6XYX - chains B and C of the 4 polymer chains in the assembly; structure by X-ray diffraction, 1.44 A resolution.

# Chain B
Molecule: B-cell lymphoma 6 protein
Organism: Homo sapiens
Reference sequence: P41182 (BCL6_HUMAN); numbering as in UniProt (aligned over 6-129)
Amino-acid sequence (126 residues; numbered 4 to 129; the number before each row is that of its first residue):
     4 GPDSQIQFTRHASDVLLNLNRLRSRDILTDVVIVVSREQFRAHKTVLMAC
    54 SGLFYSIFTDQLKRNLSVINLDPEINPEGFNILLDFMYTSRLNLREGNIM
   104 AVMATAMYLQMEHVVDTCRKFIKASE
Not modelled in the structure: 4-6, 126-129
Construct notes: expression tag (4-5); engineered mutation Q8 (Cys in P41182), R67 (Cys in P41182), N84 (Cys in P41182)
Ion coordination: Na+: T48 (shared with 1 residue of chain A)
Curated features (UniProtKB/Swiss-Prot):
  - mutagenesis: N21 (N21K: Abolishes interaction with NCOR2 and HDAC2, no effect on interaction with CTBP1 and transcriptional autoinhibition; when associated with A-116 and 376-Q--Q-379), S59 (S59A: Abolished ubiquitination by the SCF(FBXL17) complex), H116 (H116A: Abolishes interaction with NCOR2 and HDAC2, no effect on interaction with CTBP1 and transcriptional autoinhibition; when associated with K-21 and 376-Q--Q-379)
Reported in the primary citation:
  - mutagenesis - C8Q/C67R/C84N: increased expression (citing earlier work)

# Chain C
Molecule: Nuclear receptor corepressor 1
Organism: Homo sapiens
Reference sequence: O75376 (NCOR1_HUMAN); residues 1340-1356 here = UniProt positions 1340-1356
Amino-acid sequence (17 residues; numbered 1340 to 1356; the number before each row is that of its first residue):
  1340 GITTIKEMGRSIHEIPR
Not modelled in the structure: 1340

# Chain B / chain C interface
Pairs across the interface - 15 pairs, chain B then chain C:
  M51(B) - H1352(C)  hydrogen bond (backbone-side chain)
  M51(B) - I1354(C)
  A52(B) - I1351(C)
  A52(B) - H1352(C)  hydrogen bond (backbone-side chain)
  C53(B) - I1351(C)
  C53(B) - H1352(C)
  S54(B) - H1352(C)
  G55(B) - H1352(C)
  Y58(B) - H1352(C)
  Y58(B) - I1354(C)  hydrophobic
  H116(B) - R1349(C)
  H116(B) - S1350(C)
  H116(B) - I1351(C)
  K123(B) - E1346(C)  salt bridge
  F124(B) - I1344(C)  hydrophobic
Also at the interface, not in a pair above, chain B (12 interface residues in all): F89, V117, T120
Also at the interface, not in a pair above, chain C (8 interface residues in all): P1355

# Overview
The interface between chain B and chain C involves 12 residues on one side and 8 on the other; the contacts
include 2 hydrogen bonds and 1 salt bridge. Polar contacts include K123(B)-E1346(C), M51(B)-H1352(C) and
A52(B)-H1352(C). Curated annotation (UniProt) lists 3 mutagenesis sites on chain B. From the paper:
C8Q/C67R/C84N of chain B increase expression.
Here chain B is B-cell lymphoma 6 protein and chain C is Nuclear receptor corepressor 1, both from Homo
sapiens. Entry 6XYX (Crystal structure of the BCL6 BTB domain in complex with the NCoR1 BBD corepressor
peptide) was determined by X-ray diffraction together with 6XWF, 6XXS, 6XZZ, 6Y17 and 6ZBU from the same
study.
